Entry 8ZPK (electron microscopy, 3.21 A resolution); this record covers chains B and C of the 8 polymer chains in the assembly.

[Chain B]
Name: Origin recognition complex subunit 2
From: Saccharomyces cerevisiae S288C
UniProt: P32833 (ORC2_YEAST); residues 1-620 here = UniProt positions 1-620
Chain sequence (620 residues; row label = number of the first residue in the row):
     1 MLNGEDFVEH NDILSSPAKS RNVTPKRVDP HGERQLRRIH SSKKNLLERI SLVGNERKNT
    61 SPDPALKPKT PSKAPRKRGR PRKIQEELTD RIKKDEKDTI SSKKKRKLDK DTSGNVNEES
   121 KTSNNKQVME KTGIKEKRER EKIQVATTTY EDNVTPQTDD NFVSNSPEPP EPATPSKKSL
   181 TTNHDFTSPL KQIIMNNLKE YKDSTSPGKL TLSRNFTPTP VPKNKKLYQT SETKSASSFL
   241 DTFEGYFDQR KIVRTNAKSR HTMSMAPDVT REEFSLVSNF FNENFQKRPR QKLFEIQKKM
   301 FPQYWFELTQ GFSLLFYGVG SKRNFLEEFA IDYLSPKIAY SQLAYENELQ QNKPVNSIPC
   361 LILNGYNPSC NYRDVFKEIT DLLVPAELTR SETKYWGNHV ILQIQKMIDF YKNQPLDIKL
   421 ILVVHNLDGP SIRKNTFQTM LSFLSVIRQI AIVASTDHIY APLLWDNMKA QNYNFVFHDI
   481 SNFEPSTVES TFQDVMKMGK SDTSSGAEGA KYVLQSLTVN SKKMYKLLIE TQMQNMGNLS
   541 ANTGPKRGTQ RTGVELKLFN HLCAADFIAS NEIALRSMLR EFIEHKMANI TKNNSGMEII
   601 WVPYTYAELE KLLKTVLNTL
Disordered / not traced: 1-235, 344-354, 541-543

[Chain C]
Name: Origin recognition complex subunit 3
From: Saccharomyces cerevisiae S288C
UniProt: P54790 (ORC3_YEAST); residues 1-616 here = UniProt positions 1-616
Chain sequence (616 residues; row label = number of the first residue in the row):
     1 MSDLNQSKKM NVSEFADAQR SHYTVYPSLP QSNKNDKHIP FVKLLSGKES EVNVEKRWEL
    61 YHQLHSHFHD QVDHIIDNIE ADLKAEISDL LYSETTQKRR CFNTIFLLGS DSTTKIELKD
   121 ESSRYNVLIE LTPKESPNVR MMLRRSMYKL YSAADAEEHP TIKYEDINDE DGDFTEQNND
   181 VSYDLSLVEN FKRLFGKDLA MVFNFKDVDS INFNTLDNFI ILLKSAFKYD HVKISLIFNI
   241 NTNLSNIEKN LRQSTIRLLK RNYHKLDVSS NKGFKYGNQI FQSFLDTVDG KLNLSDRFVE
   301 FILSKMANNT NHNLQLLTKM LDYSLMSYFF QNAFSVFIDP VNVDFLNDDY LKILSRCPTF
   361 MFFVEGLIKQ HAPADEILSL LTNKNRGLEE FFVEFLVREN PINGHAKFVA RFLEEELNIT
   421 NFNLIELYHN LLIGKLDSYL DRWSACKEYK DRLHFEPIDT IFQELFTLDN RSGLLTQSIF
   481 PSYKSNIEDN LLSWEQVLPS LDKENYDTLS GDLDKIMAPV LGQLFKLYRE ANMTINIYDF
   541 YIAFRETLPK EEILNFIRKD PSNTKLLELA ETPDAFDKVA LILFMQAIFA FENMGLIKFQ
   601 STKSYDLVEK CVWRGI
Disordered / not traced: 1-14, 160-178

[Chain B / chain C interface]
Contacting residue pairs - 150 pairs, chain B then chain C:
  Asp241(B) with Arg529(C), salt bridge; Arg614(C), salt bridge
  Thr242(B) with Arg614(C), hydrogen bond (backbone-backbone); Ile616(C)
  Phe243(B) with Ile616(C)
  Tyr246(B) with Trp613(C), hydrophobic; Ile616(C), hydrophobic
  Gln249(B) with Arg529(C); Ala531(C); Asn532(C); Met533(C); Lys610(C), hydrogen bond; Trp613(C), hydrogen bond
  Arg250(B) with Met533(C)
  Val253(B) with Asn532(C)
  Ser259(B) with Asn536(C); Asp539(C), hydrogen bond
  His261(B) with Asn536(C), hydrogen bond (backbone-side chain); Tyr538(C); Asp539(C), salt bridge; Asp606(C)
  Thr262(B) with Tyr538(C); Asp606(C)
  Met263(B) with Ile537(C), hydrophobic
  Met265(B) with Tyr538(C)
  Ala266(B) with Leu581(C), hydrophobic
  Pro267(B) with Asp577(C); Leu581(C)
  Val269(B) with Lys578(C)
  Glu273(B) with Leu569(C); Lys578(C), salt bridge
  Phe274(B) with Ile582(C), hydrophobic
  Leu276(B) with Asn563(C); Lys565(C); Leu566(C)
  Val277(B) with Ile582(C), hydrophobic
  Ser278(B) with Gln586(C), hydrogen bond
  Phe280(B) with Phe556(C), hydrophobic; Ile557(C), hydrophobic; Leu566(C), hydrophobic
  Phe281(B) with Phe556(C), hydrophobic; Ile557(C), hydrophobic
  Asn282(B) with Gln586(C)
  Asn284(B) with Ser510(C), hydrogen bond (backbone-side chain); Phe556(C)
  Phe285(B) with Ser510(C), hydrogen bond (backbone-side chain); Leu513(C), hydrophobic; Asp514(C); Met517(C), hydrophobic
  Gln286(B) with Leu498(C); Asp514(C); Met517(C)
  Arg288(B) with Leu501(C); Glu504(C)
  Pro289(B) with Pro499(C); Leu501(C), hydrophobic
  Lys292(B) with Leu501(C)
  Leu293(B) with Val497(C); Pro499(C)
  Pro302(B) with Pro40(C)
  Trp305(B) with His38(C)
  Phe306(B) with Pro40(C), hydrophobic; Phe41(C), hydrophobic; Trp58(C), hydrophobic; Tyr61(C), hydrophobic; Phe330(C), hydrophobic
  Glu307(B) with Tyr323(C), hydrogen bond
  Gln310(B) with Tyr61(C), hydrogen bond
  Phe312(B) with Lys319(C); Met326(C), hydrophobic
  Tyr317(B) with Gln477(C); Pro481(C); Tyr483(C); Asn486(C); Ile487(C), hydrophobic
  Gly318(B) with Ile487(C)
  Arg323(B) with Ala18(C)
  Glu327(B) with Tyr23(C)
  Ser335(B) with Pro27(C)
  Tyr340(B) with Leu29(C), hydrophobic; Pro30(C), hydrogen bond (side chain-backbone); Gln31(C); Ser32(C); His38(C)
  Ser341(B) with His38(C)
  Val355(B) with Leu29(C), hydrophobic
  Ser357(B) with Pro27(C), hydrogen bond (side chain-backbone); Leu29(C), hydrogen bond (side chain-backbone)
  Ile358(B) with Pro27(C)
  Pro359(B) with Val25(C); Tyr26(C), hydrophobic
  Cys360(B) with Thr24(C); Val25(C), hydrogen bond (backbone-backbone)
  Leu361(B) with Tyr23(C); Thr24(C)
  Ile362(B) with His22(C); Tyr23(C), hydrogen bond (backbone-backbone)
  Asn364(B) with Asp17(C); Arg20(C), hydrogen bond (side chain-backbone); Ser21(C), hydrogen bond (backbone-backbone)
  Tyr366(B) with Ala18(C)
  Asn367(B) with Gln19(C), hydrogen bond (side chain-backbone); Ser21(C)
  Cys370(B) with Ser21(C)
  Asp374(B) with His22(C)
  Glu378(B) with His22(C), salt bridge; Thr24(C), hydrogen bond
  Leu382(B) with Thr24(C); Tyr26(C)
  Tyr395(B) with Arg144(C), hydrogen bond; Arg145(C), hydrogen bond (backbone-side chain); Tyr148(C), hydrophobic
  Thr456(B) with Tyr483(C), hydrogen bond
  Asp457(B) with Met594(C)
  His458(B) with Tyr483(C), hydrogen bond (backbone-side chain); Met594(C)
  Ile459(B) with Tyr483(C); Lys484(C); Glu488(C); Met594(C); Leu596(C), hydrophobic
  Tyr460(B) with Cys611(C); Val612(C)
  Asn467(B) with Asn309(C); His312(C), hydrogen bond (backbone-side chain)
  Met468(B) with His312(C)
  Gln471(B) with His312(C), hydrogen bond
  Asn474(B) with Lys319(C)
  Phe475(B) with Lys319(C), hydrogen bond (backbone-side chain)
  Val476(B) with Ser478(C)
  Phe477(B) with Ser478(C), hydrogen bond (backbone-backbone); Ile479(C); Pro481(C), hydrophobic
  Asp479(B) with Asn490(C), hydrogen bond
  Ser481(B) with Asn490(C), hydrogen bond; Val497(C)
  Phe483(B) with Trp494(C), hydrophobic; Val497(C), hydrophobic
  Ser490(B) with Phe589(C)
  Phe492(B) with Gln19(C)
  Gln493(B) with Phe589(C)
  Val495(B) with Phe589(C), hydrophobic
  Met498(B) with Met585(C), hydrophobic
  Gly499(B) with Phe589(C); Glu592(C)
  Lys500(B) with Phe599(C); Tyr605(C)
  Ser516(B) with Phe15(C)
  His585(B) with Phe15(C); Arg20(C)
Interface residues without a listed pair, chain B (102 interface residues in all): Leu240, Gly245, Gln303, Val319, Ile331, Leu363, Ser369, Val375, Arg390, Lys394, Trp396, Ala461, Pro462, His478, Asn482, Val488, Thr491, Met496, Tyr512, Glu584
Interface residues without a listed pair, chain C (105 interface residues in all): Ser28, Asn33, Ile39, His62, His65, Glu135, Met141, Asn311, Gln315, Leu491, Ala518, Pro519, Leu521, Tyr541, Ile553, Asp560, Val579, Leu583, Ile588, Asn593, Gly595, Gly615

[Overview]
102 residues of chain B face 105 of chain C across their interface; the contacts include 29 hydrogen bonds and
5 salt bridges. Polar pairs include Asp241(B)-Arg529(C), Asp241(B)-Arg614(C) and His261(B)-Asp539(C).
Here chain B is Origin recognition complex subunit 2 and chain C is Origin recognition complex subunit 3, both
from Saccharomyces cerevisiae S288C. Entry 8ZPK (Cryo-EM structure of origin recognition complex (Orc6 with
residues 1 to 270 deleted) with ARS1 DNA ...) was determined by electron microscopy together with 8ZP4 and
8ZP5 from the same study.
